2ESU - chain A; structure by X-ray diffraction, 1.94 A resolution.

== Chain A ==
Molecule: Chymotrypsin inhibitor 3
From: Psophocarpus tetragonolobus
UniProtKB: P10822 (ICW3_PSOTE); residues 4-186 here correspond to UniProt positions 25-207 (UniProt number = residue number + 21)
Sequence (186 residues; numbered 1 to 186; the number before each row is that of its first residue):
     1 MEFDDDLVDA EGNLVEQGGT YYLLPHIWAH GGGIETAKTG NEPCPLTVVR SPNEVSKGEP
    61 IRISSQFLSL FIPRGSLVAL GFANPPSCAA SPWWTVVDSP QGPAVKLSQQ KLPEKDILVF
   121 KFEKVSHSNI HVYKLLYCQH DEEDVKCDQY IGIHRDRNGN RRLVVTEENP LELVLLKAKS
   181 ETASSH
Unresolved in the structure: 1-5, 179-186
Sequence notes: cloning artifact (1-3); engineered mutation Q17 (Asn38 in P10822)
Cystine bridges: C44-C88, C138-C147
Ion coordination: Ni2+: H26, H127, E172

== Summary ==
The Ni2+ site is built by H26, H127 and E172.
Chain A is Chymotrypsin inhibitor 3 (Psophocarpus tetragonolobus); the structure, Crystal structure of Asn to
Gln mutant of Winged Bean Chymotrypsin Inhibitor protein, was determined by X-ray diffraction together with
2BEA, 2BEB and 2ET2 from the same study.
